PDB entry 7RB6 | X-ray diffraction, 2.40 A resolution | chain B

[Chain B]
Name: Acetylcholinesterase
From: Homo sapiens
Notes: EC 3.1.1.7
Reference sequence: P22303 (ACES_HUMAN); residues 1-547 here correspond to UniProt positions 32-578 (UniProt number = residue number + 31)
Amino-acid sequence (550 residues; row label = number of the first residue in the row; numbers below 1 keep their minus sign (Gly-2 is residue -2)):
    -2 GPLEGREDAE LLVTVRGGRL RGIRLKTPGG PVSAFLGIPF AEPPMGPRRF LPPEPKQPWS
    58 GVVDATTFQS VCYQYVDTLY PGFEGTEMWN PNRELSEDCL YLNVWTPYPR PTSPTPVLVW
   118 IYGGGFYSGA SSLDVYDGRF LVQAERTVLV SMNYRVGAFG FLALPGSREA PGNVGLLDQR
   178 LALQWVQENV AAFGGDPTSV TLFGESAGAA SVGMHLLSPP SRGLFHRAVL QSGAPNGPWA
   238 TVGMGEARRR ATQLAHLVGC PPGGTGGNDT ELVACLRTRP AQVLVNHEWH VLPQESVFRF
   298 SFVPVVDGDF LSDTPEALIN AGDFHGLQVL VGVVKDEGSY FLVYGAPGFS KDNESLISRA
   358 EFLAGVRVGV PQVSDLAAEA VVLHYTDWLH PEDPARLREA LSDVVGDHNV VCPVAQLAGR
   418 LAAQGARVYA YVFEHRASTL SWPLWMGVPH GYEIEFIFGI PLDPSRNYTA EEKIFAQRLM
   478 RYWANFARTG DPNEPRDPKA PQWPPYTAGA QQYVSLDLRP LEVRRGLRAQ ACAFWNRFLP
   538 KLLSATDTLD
Disordered / not traced: -2 to 3, 544-547
Differences from the reference sequence: expression tag (-2 to 0)
Disulfide bonds: Cys69-Cys96, Cys257-Cys272, Cys409-Cys529
Glycans and other covalent adducts: 4,4-dihydroxy-N,N,N-trimethylpentan-1-aminium (NWA) linked to Ser203
Ligand contacts: NWA (4,4-dihydroxy-N,N,N-trimethylpentan-1-aminium): Trp86, Gly120, Gly121, Gly122, Glu202, Ala204, Trp236, Phe295, Phe297, Tyr337, Phe338, His447, Gly448
Swiss-Prot annotation at these positions:
  - active site: Ser203 (Acyl-ester intermediate), Glu334 (Charge relay system), His447 (Charge relay system)
  - binding site (galanthamine): Trp86, Glu202, Ser203, Tyr337
  - binding site (huperzine A): Trp86, Tyr133, Tyr337
  - binding site (huprine W): Gly122, Ser203, Trp439, His447
  - glycosylation (N-linked (GlcNAc...) asparagine): Asn265, Asn350, Asn464
From the paper describing this entry:
  - binding site for glycerol: Trp286

[Summary]
Compound NWA is covalently linked to Ser203. From UniProt: 3 active-site residues, 4 galanthamine-binding
residues, 3 huperzine A-binding residues and 4 huprine W-binding residues. From the paper: a binding site for
glycerol at Trp286.
Chain B is Acetylcholinesterase (Homo sapiens); the structure, Low temperature structure of hAChE in complex
with substrate analog 4K-TMA, was determined by X-ray diffraction (same publication as 7RB5 and 7RB7).
